Entry 5A4B (X-ray diffraction, 2.01 A resolution); this record covers chain A.

== Chain A ==
Protein: Human alpha-actinin-2
Source organism: Homo sapiens
Notes: fragment: calponin homology domain, residues 19-266
UniProt: P35609 (ACTN2_HUMAN); residue numbers follow UniProt; this construct covers 19-266
Chain sequence (248 residues; row label = number of the first residue in the row):
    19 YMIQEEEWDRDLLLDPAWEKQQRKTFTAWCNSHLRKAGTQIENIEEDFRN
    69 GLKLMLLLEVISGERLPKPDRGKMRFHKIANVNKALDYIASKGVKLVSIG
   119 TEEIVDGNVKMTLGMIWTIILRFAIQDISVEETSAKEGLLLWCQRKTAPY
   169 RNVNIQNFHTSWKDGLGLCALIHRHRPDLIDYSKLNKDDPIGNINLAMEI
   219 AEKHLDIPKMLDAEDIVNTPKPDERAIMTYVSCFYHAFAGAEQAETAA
Not modelled in the structure: 19-34, 258-266
Sequence notes: engineered mutation Thr119 (Ala in P35609)
Curated features (UniProtKB/Swiss-Prot):
  - modified residue: Thr237 (Phosphothreonine)
  - natural variant: Thr119 (A119T: In CMH23 and CMD1AA; this construct carries the variant), Leu131 (L131P: In MPD6; uncertain significance), Met228 (M228T: In CMH23)
From the paper describing this entry:
  - disease-associated variants - G111V (Tm change 5.5 degC): decreased stability
  - disease-associated variants - G111V (1.2-fold): decreased binding to F-actin

== Summary ==
The paper reports that G111V reduces stability; G111V reduces binding to F-actin.
Chain A is Human alpha-actinin-2 (Homo sapiens); the structure, Mutations in the Calponin homology domain of
Alpha-Actinin-2 affect Actin binding and incorporation in muscle, was determined by X-ray diffraction together
with 5A36, 5A37 and 5A38 from the same study.
